9G02 - chains B and C of the 4 polymer chains in the assembly; structure by electron microscopy, 3.29 A resolution.

[Chain B (and C)]
Protein: Carbon monoxide dehydrogenase/acetyl-CoA synthase beta subunit
Source organism: Clostridium autoethanogenum DSM 10061
Notes: EC 1.2.7.4; chain C of this document is another copy of the same molecule, construct and numbering; everything in this record applies to it too
Chain sequence (630 residues; row label = number of the first residue in the row):
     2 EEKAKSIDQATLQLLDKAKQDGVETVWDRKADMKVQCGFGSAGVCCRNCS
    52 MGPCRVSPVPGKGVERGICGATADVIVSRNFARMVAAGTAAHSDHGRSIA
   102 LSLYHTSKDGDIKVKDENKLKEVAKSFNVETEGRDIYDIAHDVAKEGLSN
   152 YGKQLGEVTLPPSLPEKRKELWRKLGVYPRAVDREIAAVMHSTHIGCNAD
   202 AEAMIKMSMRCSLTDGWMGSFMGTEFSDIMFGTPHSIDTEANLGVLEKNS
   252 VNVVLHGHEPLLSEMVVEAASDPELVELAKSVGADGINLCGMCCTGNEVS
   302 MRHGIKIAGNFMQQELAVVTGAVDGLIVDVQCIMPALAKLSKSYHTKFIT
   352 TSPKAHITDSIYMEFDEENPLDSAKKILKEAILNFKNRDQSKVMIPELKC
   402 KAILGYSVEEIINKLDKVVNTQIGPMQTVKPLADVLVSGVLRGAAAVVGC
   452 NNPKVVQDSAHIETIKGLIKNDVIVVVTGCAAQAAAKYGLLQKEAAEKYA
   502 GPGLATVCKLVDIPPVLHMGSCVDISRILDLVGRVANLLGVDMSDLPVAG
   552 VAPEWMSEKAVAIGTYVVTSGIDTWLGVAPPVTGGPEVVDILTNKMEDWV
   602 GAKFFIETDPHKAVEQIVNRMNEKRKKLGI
Disordered / not traced: 2-3
Ion coordination: 4Fe-4S cluster Fe site 1: Cys38, Cys46 (shared with Cys38(C), Cys46(C) of chain C); 4Fe-4S cluster Fe site 2: Cys47, Cys50, Cys55, Cys70; Fe(3)-Ni(1)-S(4) cluster Fe: His259, Cys295, Cys333, Cys451, Cys481, Cys523
Ligand contacts:
  - Fe(3)-Ni(1)-S(4) cluster (RQM): His259, Cys294, Cys295, Phe312, Cys333, Gly450, Cys451, Gly480, Cys481, Cys523, Met557, Ser558, Lys560
  - 4Fe-4S cluster (SF4), molecule 1: Cys38, Phe40, Gly41, Cys46, Arg48, Arg56
  - 4Fe-4S cluster (SF4), molecule 2: Cys47, Arg48, Asn49, Cys50, Met52, Gly53, Cys55, Gly68, Ile69, Cys70, Ala72, Ile77, Arg80, Ile196

[How chain B and chain C interact]
Contacting residue pairs (171; chain B residue first):
  Glu25(B) with Arg67(C)
  Val27(B) with Ile69(C), hydrophobic
  Arg30(B) with Gly68(C), hydrogen bond (side chain-backbone); Ile69(C), hydrogen bond (side chain-backbone); Cys70(C); Gly71(C)
  Lys31(B) with Ile69(C)
  Asp33(B) with Val65(C)
  Met34(B) with Cys55(C), hydrophobic; Arg56(C); Val65(C), hydrophobic; Arg67(C); Gly68(C)
  Val36(B) with Arg56(C)
  Gln37(B) with Met52(C), hydrogen bond (side chain-backbone); Gly53(C); Pro54(C), hydrogen bond (side chain-backbone); Ile69(C)
  Cys38(B) with Pro54(C); Arg56(C)
  Gly41(B) with Arg48(C); Pro54(C)
  Ser42(B) with Pro54(C)
  Cys46(B) with Arg48(C), hydrogen bond
  Arg48(B) with Gly41(C); Cys46(C), hydrogen bond; Arg48(C)
  Asn49(B) with Glu559(C)
  Cys50(B) with Met557(C)
  Ser51(B) with Asn453(C), hydrogen bond (backbone-side chain); Lys455(C), hydrogen bond (backbone-side chain); Trp556(C), hydrogen bond (side chain-backbone); Met557(C), hydrogen bond (backbone-backbone)
  Met52(B) with Gln37(C), hydrogen bond (backbone-side chain); Phe312(C), hydrophobic; Asn453(C); Pro454(C); Lys455(C); Met557(C), hydrophobic
  Gly53(B) with Gln37(C); Lys455(C), hydrogen bond (backbone-side chain)
  Pro54(B) with Gln37(C), hydrogen bond (backbone-side chain); Cys38(C); Gly41(C); Ser42(C)
  Cys55(B) with Met34(C), hydrophobic
  Arg56(B) with Met34(C); Val36(C); Cys38(C)
  Val65(B) with Asp33(C); Met34(C), hydrophobic
  Arg67(B) with Met34(C); Lys340(C)
  Gly68(B) with Arg30(C), hydrogen bond (backbone-side chain); Met34(C)
  Ile69(B) with Val27(C), hydrophobic; Arg30(C), hydrogen bond (backbone-side chain); Lys31(C); Gln37(C)
  Cys70(B) with Arg30(C); Met335(C); Pro336(C); Ala337(C)
  Gly71(B) with Arg30(C); Pro336(C); Ala337(C)
  Ala72(B) with Pro336(C)
  Arg84(B) with Ala88(C); Glu559(C), salt bridge
  Ala88(B) with Arg84(C); Met191(C), hydrophobic
  Ala91(B) with Ala188(C); Met191(C), hydrophobic; His192(C)
  Ala92(B) with His192(C)
  Asp95(B) with Arg185(C), salt bridge; His192(C), salt bridge
  Arg98(B) with Gln155(C), hydrogen bond; Arg185(C); Ala188(C)
  Leu102(B) with Leu156(C), hydrophobic
  Tyr105(B) with Leu156(C)
  Leu149(B) with Gln155(C)
  Gly153(B) with Gly153(C)
  Gln155(B) with Arg98(C), hydrogen bond; Leu149(C); Asp184(C)
  Leu156(B) with Leu102(C), hydrophobic; Tyr105(C)
  Asp184(B) with Gln155(C); Asp184(C); Ala188(C)
  Arg185(B) with Asp95(C), salt bridge; Arg98(C)
  Ala188(B) with Ala91(C); Arg98(C); Asp184(C)
  Met191(B) with Ala88(C), hydrophobic; Ala91(C), hydrophobic; Met191(C), hydrophobic
  His192(B) with Ala91(C); Ala92(C); Asp95(C), salt bridge; Gln332(C), hydrogen bond; Lys355(C)
  Ser193(B) with Lys355(C), hydrogen bond (side chain-backbone)
  His195(B) with Ser558(C); Glu559(C); Lys560(C), hydrogen bond (side chain-backbone)
  Ile196(B) with Cys333(C), hydrogen bond (backbone-backbone); Met557(C), hydrophobic
  Gly197(B) with Gln332(C), hydrogen bond (backbone-backbone); Cys333(C), hydrogen bond (backbone-backbone); Ile334(C), hydrogen bond (backbone-backbone)
  Cys198(B) with Gln332(C); Ala356(C); Ile358(C)
  Asn199(B) with Lys355(C); Ala356(C); His357(C), hydrogen bond (side chain-backbone)
  Ala200(B) with Pro336(C), hydrophobic; His357(C), hydrogen bond (backbone-backbone); Ile358(C); Thr359(C), hydrogen bond (backbone-side chain)
  Asp201(B) with His357(C); Thr359(C), hydrogen bond
  Ala204(B) with His357(C)
  Phe312(B) with Met52(C), hydrophobic
  Gln332(B) with His192(C), hydrogen bond; Gly197(C), hydrogen bond (backbone-backbone); Cys198(C)
  Cys333(B) with Ile196(C), hydrogen bond (backbone-backbone); Gly197(C), hydrogen bond (backbone-backbone)
  Ile334(B) with Gly197(C), hydrogen bond (backbone-backbone)
  Met335(B) with Cys70(C)
  Pro336(B) with Cys70(C); Gly71(C); Ala72(C); Ala200(C), hydrophobic
  Ala337(B) with Cys70(C); Gly71(C)
  Lys340(B) with Arg67(C)
  Lys355(B) with His192(C); Ser193(C), hydrogen bond (backbone-side chain); Asn199(C)
  Ala356(B) with Cys198(C); Asn199(C)
  His357(B) with Asn199(C), hydrogen bond (backbone-side chain); Ala200(C), hydrogen bond (backbone-backbone); Asp201(C), hydrogen bond (backbone-backbone); Ala204(C)
  Ile358(B) with Cys198(C); Ala200(C)
  Thr359(B) with Ala200(C), hydrogen bond (side chain-backbone); Asp201(C), hydrogen bond
  Asn453(B) with Ser51(C), hydrogen bond (side chain-backbone); Met52(C)
  Pro454(B) with Met52(C)
  Lys455(B) with Ser51(C), hydrogen bond (side chain-backbone); Met52(C); Gly53(C), hydrogen bond (side chain-backbone)
  Trp556(B) with Ser51(C), hydrogen bond (backbone-side chain)
  Met557(B) with Cys50(C); Ser51(C), hydrogen bond (backbone-backbone); Met52(C), hydrophobic; Ile196(C), hydrophobic
  Ser558(B) with His195(C)
  Glu559(B) with Asn49(C); Arg84(C), salt bridge; His195(C)
  Lys560(B) with His195(C), hydrogen bond (backbone-side chain)
Interface residues without a listed pair, chain B (81 interface residues in all): Asn81, Tyr152, Ile187, Ala202, Val331, Val579
Interface residues without a listed pair, chain C (83 interface residues in all): Glu25, Asn81, Ala87, Tyr152, Ile187, Ala202, Met208, Val331, Val579

[Overview]
81 residues of chain B face 83 of chain C across their interface; the contacts include 45 hydrogen bonds and 6
salt bridges. Polar pairs include Arg84(B)-Glu559(C), Asp95(B)-Arg185(C) and Asp95(B)-His192(C). Ligands of
chain B: 4Fe-4S cluster and Fe(3)-Ni(1)-S(4) cluster.
Chain B and chain C are both Carbon monoxide dehydrogenase/acetyl-CoA synthase beta subunit (Clostridium
autoethanogenum DSM 10061); the structure, Structure of carbon monoxide dehydrogenase/acetyl-CoA synthase
(CODH/ACS) from Clostridium autoethanogenum (composite structure, semi-extended state), was determined by
electron microscopy (same publication as 9FZY, 9FZZ, 9G00, 9G01, 9G03 and 9G7I).
